PDB entry 4QW4 | X-ray diffraction, 2.80 A resolution | chains O and P of the 28 polymer chains in the assembly

[Chain O]
Protein: Proteasome subunit alpha type-2
From: Saccharomyces cerevisiae
Notes: EC 3.4.25.1; engineered mutation(s): M45A
UniProtKB: P23639 (PSA2_YEAST); residues 1-250 here = UniProt positions 1-250
Sequence (250 residues; row label = number of the first residue in the row):
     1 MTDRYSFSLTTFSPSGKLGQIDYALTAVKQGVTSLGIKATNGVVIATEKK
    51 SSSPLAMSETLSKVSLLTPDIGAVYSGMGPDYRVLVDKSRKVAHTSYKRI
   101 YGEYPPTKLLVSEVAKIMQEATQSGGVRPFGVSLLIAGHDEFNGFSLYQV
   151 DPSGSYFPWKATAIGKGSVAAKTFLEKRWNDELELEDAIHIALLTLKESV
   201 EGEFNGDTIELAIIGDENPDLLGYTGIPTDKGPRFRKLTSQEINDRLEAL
UniProt features mapped onto this chain:
  - cross-link: Lys108 (Glycyl lysine isopeptide (Lys-Gly) (interchain with G-Cter in ubiquitin))

[Chain P]
Protein: Proteasome subunit alpha type-3
From: Saccharomyces cerevisiae
Notes: EC 3.4.25.1
UniProtKB: P23638 (PSA3_YEAST); residues 0-257 here correspond to UniProt positions 1-258 (UniProt number = residue number + 1)
Sequence (258 residues; each row starts with the number of its first residue; numbering starts at 0):
     0 MGSRRYDSRTTIFSPEGRLYQVEYALESISHAGTAIGIMASDGIVLAAER
    50 KVTSTLLEQDTSTEKLYKLNDKIAVAVAGLTADAEILINTARIHAQNYLK
   100 TYNEDIPVEILVRRLSDIKQGYTQHGGLRPFGVSFIYAGYDDRYGYQLYT
   150 SNPSGNYTGWKAISVGANTSAAQTLLQMDYKDDMKVDDAIELALKTLSKT
   200 TDSSALTYDRLEFATIRKGANDGEVYQKIFKPQEIKDILVKTGITKKDED
   250 EEADEDMK
Unresolved in the structure: 0, 245-257
UniProt features mapped onto this chain:
  - cross-link (Glycyl lysine isopeptide (Lys-Gly)): Lys99 (interchain with G-Cter in ubiquitin), Lys198 (interchain with G-Cter in ubiquitin), Lys230 (interchain with G-Cter in ubiquitin)

[How chain O and chain P interact]
Residue-residue contacts (60; chain O residue first):
  Arg4(O) - Ser2(P)  hydrogen bond (backbone-side chain)
  Tyr5(O) - Ser2(P)
  Tyr5(O) - Tyr5(P)
  Ser6(O) - Gly125(P)
  Ser6(O) - Leu127(P)
  Phe7(O) - Ser2(P)
  Phe7(O) - Tyr5(P)
  Phe7(O) - Asp6(P)
  Phe7(O) - Gly126(P)
  Ser8(O) - Gly126(P)  hydrogen bond (backbone-backbone)
  Ser8(O) - Leu127(P)
  Ser8(O) - Arg128(P)  hydrogen bond (side chain-backbone)
  Thr10(O) - Arg128(P)
  Thr11(O) - Ser7(P)
  Thr11(O) - Thr9(P)
  Thr11(O) - Gln20(P)
  Phe12(O) - Gln20(P)  hydrogen bond (backbone-side chain)
  Phe12(O) - Tyr23(P)
  Phe12(O) - Ala24(P)  hydrophobic
  Phe12(O) - Arg128(P)
  Phe12(O) - Pro129(P)
  Phe12(O) - Gly131(P)
  Ser13(O) - Tyr23(P)
  Pro14(O) - Tyr23(P)  hydrophobic
  Pro14(O) - Glu26(P)
  Ser15(O) - Glu26(P)
  Ser15(O) - His30(P)
  Gly16(O) - Tyr23(P)
  Gly16(O) - Ser27(P)  hydrogen bond (backbone-side chain)
  Lys38(O) - Glu57(P)  salt bridge
  Ser112(O) - Glu84(P)
  Lys116(O) - Ile85(P)
  Gln119(O) - Ala81(P)
  Gln119(O) - Asp82(P)  hydrogen bond
  Gln119(O) - Ile85(P)
  Gln119(O) - Arg128(P)
  Thr122(O) - Arg128(P)  hydrogen bond (backbone-side chain)
  Gln123(O) - Tyr121(P)
  Gln123(O) - Leu127(P)
  Gln123(O) - Arg128(P)  hydrogen bond (side chain-backbone)
  Gln123(O) - Pro129(P)
  Gln123(O) - Phe130(P)
  Gly125(O) - Leu127(P)
  Ser153(O) - Ala81(P)
  Gly154(O) - Ala81(P)
  Tyr156(O) - Glu84(P)  hydrogen bond
  Phe157(O) - Leu56(P)  hydrophobic
  Pro158(O) - Leu56(P)
  Pro158(O) - Glu57(P)  hydrogen bond (backbone-backbone)
  Pro158(O) - Thr60(P)
  Pro158(O) - Ser61(P)
  Trp159(O) - Ser53(P)
  Trp159(O) - Leu55(P)
  Trp159(O) - Leu56(P)
  Lys160(O) - Thr54(P)
  Lys160(O) - Leu55(P)  hydrogen bond (backbone-backbone)
  Lys160(O) - Leu56(P)
  Lys160(O) - Glu57(P)
  Ala161(O) - Leu55(P)
  Glu176(O) - Thr54(P)
Also at the interface, not in a pair above, chain O (35 interface residues in all): Leu9, Leu18, Ser124, Tyr148, Ser155, Leu175, Trp179
Also at the interface, not in a pair above, chain P (31 interface residues in all): Leu79

[In short]
Chain O and chain P form an interface of 35 and 31 residues respectively, with 11 hydrogen bonds and 1 salt
bridge. Polar contacts include Lys38(O)-Glu57(P), Arg4(O)-Ser2(P) and Ser8(O)-Arg128(P).
Here chain O is Proteasome subunit alpha type-2 and chain P is Proteasome subunit alpha type-3, both from
Saccharomyces cerevisiae. Entry 4QW4 (yCP in complex with carfilzomib) was determined by X-ray diffraction
together with 4QUX, 4QUY, 4QV0, 4QV1, 4QV3, 4QV4 and 42 further entries from the same study.
